4YG7 - chains B and R of the 8 polymer chains in the assembly; structure by X-ray diffraction, 3.77 A resolution.

Chain B:
Protein: Antitoxin HipB
Source organism: Escherichia coli (strain K12)
UniProt: P23873 (HIPB_ECOLI); numbering as in UniProt (aligned over 4-74)
Sequence (71 residues; row label = number of the first residue in the row):
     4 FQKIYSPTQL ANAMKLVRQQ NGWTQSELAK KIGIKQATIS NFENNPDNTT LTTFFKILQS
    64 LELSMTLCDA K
Not modelled in the structure: 73-74
Curated features (UniProtKB/Swiss-Prot):
  - DNA-binding region: Arg21 to Asn47 (H-T-H motif)

Chain R:
Molecule: 50-nt DNA strand
Sequence (50 nucleotides; each row starts with the number of its first residue):
   698 GCTTATCCCC TTAAGGGGAT ATATATATAT ATATCCCCTT AAGGGGATAA

Interface between chain B and chain R:
Contacting residue pairs - 14 pairs, chain B then chain R:
  Arg21(B) - DT701(R)  salt bridge to the phosphate
  Gln22(B) - DT701(R)  phosphate contact
  Thr27(B) - DT700(R)  hydrogen bond to the phosphate
  Thr27(B) - DT701(R)  hydrogen bond to the phosphate
  Gln28(B) - DT701(R)  hydrogen bond to the phosphate
  Gln28(B) - DA702(R)  phosphate contact
  Ser29(B) - DT700(R)  sugar contact
  Ser29(B) - DT701(R)  base contact
  Gln39(B) - DT701(R)  base contact
  Gln39(B) - DA702(R)  base contact
  Ala40(B) - DT703(R)  base contact
  Ser43(B) - DA702(R)  hydrogen bond to the phosphate
  Ser43(B) - DT703(R)  base contact
  Asn47(B) - DA702(R)  hydrogen bond to the phosphate
Interface residues without a listed pair, chain B (10 interface residues in all): Lys38
Interface residues without a listed pair, chain R (5 interface residues in all): DC705

Summary:
The interface between chain B and chain R involves 10 residues on one side and 5 on the other, with 5 hydrogen
bonds and 1 salt bridge. Polar contacts include Thr27(B)-DT700(R), Thr27(B)-DT701(R) and Gln28(B)-DT701(R).
From UniProt: 2 mutagenesis sites on chain B.
Here chain B is Antitoxin HipB (Escherichia coli (strain K12)) and chain R is a 50-nt DNA strand. Entry 4YG7
(Structure of FL autorepression promoter complex) was determined by X-ray diffraction (same publication as
5K98, 4YG1 and 4YG4).
